5A8L - chains A and Q of the 9 polymer chains in the assembly; structure by electron microscopy, 3.80 A resolution.

[Chain A]
Molecule: 28S ribosomal RNA
Source organism: Homo sapiens
Sequence (5025 nucleotides; each row starts with the number of its first residue):
     4 CGCGACCUCA GAUCAGACGU GGCGACCCGC UGAAUUUAAG CAUAUUAGUC AGCGGAGGAA
    64 AAGAAACUAA CCAGGAUUCC CUCAGUAACG GCGAGUGAAC AGGGAAGAGC CCAGCGCCGA
   124 AUCCCCGCCC CGCGGGGCGC GGGACAUGUG GCGUACGGAA GACCCGCUCC CCGGCGCCGC
   184 UCGUGGGGGG CCCAAGUCCU UCUGAUCGAG GCCCAGCCCG UGGACGGUGU GAGGCCGGUA
   244 GCGGCCGGCG CGCGCCCGGG UCUUCCCGGA GUCGGGUUGC UUGGGAAUGC AGCCCAAAGC
   304 GGGUGGUAAA CUCCAUCUAA GGCUAAAUAC CGGCACGAGA CCGAUAGUCA ACAAGUACCG
   364 UAAGGGAAAG UUGAAAAGAA CUUUGAAGAG AGAGUUCAAG AGGGCGUGAA ACCGUUAAGA
   424 GGUAAACGGG UGGGGUCCGC GCAGUCCGCC CGGAGGAUUC AACCCGGCGG CGGGUCCGGC
   484 CGUGUCGGCG GCCCGGCGGA UCUUUCCCGC CCCCCGUUCC UCCCGACCCC UCCACCCGCC
   544 CUCCCUUCCC CCGCCGCCCC UCCUCCUCCU CCCCGGAGGG GGCGGGCUCC GGCGGGUGCG
   604 GGGGUGGGCG GGCGGGGCCG GGGGUGGGGU CGGCGGGGGA CCGUCCCCCG GACCGGCGAC
   664 CGGCCGCCGC CGGGCGCAUU UCCAGGCGGU GCGCCGCGAC CGGCUCCGGG ACGGCUGGGA
   724 AGGCCCGGCG GGGAAGGUGG CUCGGGGGGC CCCGUCCGUC CGUCCGUCCU CCUCCUCCCC
   784 CGUCUCCGCC CCCCGGCCCC GCGUCCUCCC UCGGGAGGGC GCGCGGGUCG GGGCGGCGGC
   844 GGCGGCGGCG GUGGCGGCGG CGGCGGGGGC GGCGGGACCG AAACCCCCCC CGAGUGUUAC
   904 AGCCCCCCCG GCAGCAGCAC UCGCCGAAUC CCGGGGCCGA GGGAGCGAGA CCCGUCGCCG
   964 CGCUCUCCCC CCUCCCGGCG CCCACCCCCG CGGGAAUCCC CGCGAGGGGG GUCUCCCCCG
  1024 GCGCGGCGCC GGCGUCUCCU CGUGGGGGGG CCGGGCCACC CCUCCCACGG CGCGACCGCU
  1084 CUCCCACCCC UCCUCCCCGC GCCCCCGCCC CGGCGACGGG GGGGGUGCCG CGCGCGGGUC
  1144 GGGGGGCGGG GCGGACUGUC CCCAGUGCGC CCCGGGCGGG UCGCGCCGUC GGGCCCGGGG
  1204 GAGGUUCUCU CGGGGCCACG CGCGCGUCCC CCGAAGAGGG GGACGGCGGA GCGAGCGCAC
  1264 GGGGUCGGCG GCGACGUCGG CUACCCACCC GACCCGUCUU GAAACACGGA CCAAGGAGUC
  1324 UAACACGUGC GCGAGUCGGG GGCUCGCACG AAAGCCGCCG UGGCGCAAUG AAGGUGAAGG
  1384 CCGGCGCGCU CGCCGGCCGA GGUGGGAUCC CGAGGCCUCU CCAGUCCGCC GAGGGGCACC
  1444 ACCGGCCCGU CUCGCCCGCC GCGCCGGGGA GGUGGAGCAC GAGCGCACGU GUUAGGACCC
  1504 GAAAGAUGGU GAACUAUGCC UGGGCAGGGC GAAGCCAGAG GAAACUCUGG UGGAGGUCCG
  1564 UAGCGGUCCU GACGUGCAAA UCGGUCGUCC GACCUGGGUA UAGGGGCGAA AGACUAAUCG
  1624 AACCAUCUAG UAGCUGGUUC CCUCCGAAGU UUCCCUCAGG AUAGCUGGCG CUCUCGCAGA
  1684 CCCGACGCAC CCCCGCCACG CAGUUUUAUC CGGUAAAGCG AAUGAUUAGA GGUCUUGGGG
  1744 CCGAAACGAU CUCAACCUAU UCUCAAACUU UAAAUGGGUA AGAAGCCCGG CUCGCUGGCG
  1804 UGGAGCCGGG GUGGAAUGCG AGUGCCUAGU GGGCCACUUU UGGUAAGCAG AACUGGCGCU
  1864 GCGGGAUGAA CCGAACGCCG GGUUAAGGCG CCCGAUGCCG ACGCUCAUCA GACCCCAGAA
  1924 AAGGUGUUGG UUGAUAUAGA CAGCAGGAAG GUGGCCAUGG AAGUCGGAAU CCGCUAAGGA
  1984 GUGUGUAACA ACUCACCUGC CGAAUCAACU AGCCCUGAAA AUGGAUGGCG CUGGAGCGUC
  2044 GGGCCCAUAC CCGGCCGUCG CCGGCAGUCG AGAGUGGACG GGAGCGGCGG GGGCGGCGGC
  2104 GCGCGCGCGC GUGUGGUGUG CGUCGGAGGG CGGCGGCGGC GGCGGCGGCG GGGGUGUGGG
  2164 GUCCUUCCCC CGCCCCCCCC CCCACGCCUC CUCCCCUCCU CCCGCCCACG CCCCGCUCCC
  2224 CGCCCCCGGA GCCCCGCGGA GCUACGCCGC GACGAGUAGG AGGGCCGCUG CGGUGAGCCU
  2284 UGAAGCCUAG GGCGCGGGCC CGGGUGGAGG CCGCCGCAGG UGCAGAUCUU GGUGGUAGUA
  2344 GCAAAUAUUC AAACGAGAAC UUUGAAGGCC GAAGUGGAGA AGGGUUCCAU GUGAACAGCA
  2404 GUUGAACAUG GGUCAGUCGG UCCUGAGAGA UGGGCGAGCG CCGUUCCGAA GGGACGGGCG
  2464 AUGGCCUCCG UUGCCCUCGG CCGAUCGAAA GGGAGUCGGG UUCAGAUCCC CGAAUCCGGA
  2524 GUGGCGGAGA UGGGCGCCGC GAGGCGUCCA GUGCGGUAAC GCGACCGAUC CCGGAGAAGC
  2584 CGGCGGGAGC CCCGGGGAGA GUUCUCUUUU CUUUGUGAAG GGCAGGGCGC CCUGGAAUGG
  2644 GUUCGCCCCG AGAGAGGGGC CCGUGCCUUG GAAAGCGUCG CGGUUCCGGC GGCGUCCGGU
  2704 GAGCUCUCGC UGGCCCUUGA AAAUCCGGGG GAGAGGGUGU AAAUCUCGCG CCGGGCCGUA
  2764 CCCAUAUCCG CAGCAGGUCU CCAAGGUGAA CAGCCUCUGG CAUGUUGGAA CAAUGUAGGU
  2824 AAGGGAAGUC GGCAAGCCGG AUCCGUAACU UCGGGAUAAG GAUUGGCUCU AAGGGCUGGG
  2884 UCGGUCGGGC UGGGGCGCGA AGCGGGGCUG GGCGCGCGCC GCGGCUGGAC GAGGCGCGCG
  2944 CCCCCCCCAC GCCCGGGGCA CCCCCCUCGC GGCCCUCCCC CGCCCCACCC GCGCGCGCCG
  3004 CUCGCUCCCU CCCCACCCCG CGCCCUCUCU CUCUCUCUCU CCCCCGCUCC CCGUCCUCCC
  3064 CCCUCCCCGG GGGAGCGCCG CGUGGGGGCG CGGCGGGGGG AGAAGGGUCG GGGCGGCAGG
  3124 GGCCGCGCGG CGGCCGCCGG GGCGGCCGGC GGGGGCAGGU CCCCGCGAGG GGGGCCCCGG
  3184 GGACCCGGGG GGCCGGCGGC GGCGCGGACU CUGGACGCGA GCCGGGCCCU UCCCGUGGAU
  3244 CGCCCCAGCU GCGGCGGGCG UCGCGGCCGC CCCCGGGGAG CCCGGCGGCG GCGCGGCGCG
  3304 CCCCCCACCC CCACCCCACG UCUCGGUCGC GCGCGCGUCC GCUGGGGGCG GGAGCGGUCG
  3364 GGCGGCGGCG GUCGGCGGGC GGCGGGGCGG GGCGGUUCGU CCCCCCGCCC UACCCCCCCG
  3424 GCCCCGUCCG CCCCCCGUUC CCCCCUCCUC CUCGGCGCGC GGCGGCGGCG GCGGCAGGCG
  3484 GCGGAGGGGC CGCGGGCCGG UCCCCCCCGC CGGGUCCGCC CCCGGGGCCG CGGUUCCGCG
  3544 CGCGCCUCGC CUCGGCCGGC GCCUAGCAGC CGACUUAGAA CUGGUGCGGA CCAGGGGAAU
  3604 CCGACUGUUU AAUUAAAACA AAGCAUCGCG AAGGCCCGCG GCGGGUGUUG ACGCGAUGUG
  3664 AUUUCUGCCC AGUGCUCUGA AUGUCAAAGU GAAGAAAUUC AAUGAAGCGC GGGUAAACGG
  3724 CGGGAGUAAC UAUGACUCUC UUAAGGUAGC CAAAUGCCUC GUCAUCUAAU UAGUGACGCG
  3784 CAUGAAUGGA UGAACGAGAU UCCCACUGUC CCUACCUACU AUCCAGCGAA ACCACAGCCA
  3844 AGGGAACGGG CUUGGCGGAA UCAGCGGGGA AAGAAGACCC UGUUGAGCUU GACUCUAGUC
  3904 UGGCACGGUG AAGAGACAUG AGAGGUGUAG AAUAAGUGGG AGGCCCCCGG CGCCCCCCCG
  3964 GUGUCCCCGC GAGGGGCCCG GGGCGGGGUC CGCGGCCCUG CGGGCCGCCG GUGAAAUACC
  4024 ACUACUCUGA UCGUUUUUUC ACUGACCCGG UGAGGCGGGG GGGCGAGCCC GAGGGGCUCU
  4084 CGCUUCUGGC GCCAAGCGCC CGCCCGGCCG GGCGCGACCC GCUCCGGGGA CAGUGCCAGG
  4144 UGGGGAGUUU GACUGGGGCG GUACACCUGU CAAACGGUAA CGCAGGUGUC CUAAGGCGAG
  4204 CUCAGGGAGG ACAGAAACCU CCCGUGGAGC AGAAGGGCAA AAGCUCGCUU GAUCUUGAUU
  4264 UUCAGUACGA AUACAGACCG UGAAAGCGGG GCCUCACGAU CCUUCUGACC UUUUGGGUUU
  4324 UAAGCAGGAG GUGUCAGAAA AGUUACCACA GGGAUAACUG GCUUGUGGCG GCCAAGCGUU
  4384 CAUAGCGACG UCGCUUUUUG AUCCUUCGAU GUCGGCUCUU CCUAUCAUUG UGAAGCAGAA
  4444 UUCGCCAAGC GUUGGAUUGU UCACCCACUA AUAGGGAACG UGAGCUGGGU UUAGACCGUC
  4504 GUGAGACAGG UUAGUUUUAC CCUACUGAUG AUGUGUUGUU GCCAUGGUAA UCCUGCUCAG
  4564 UACGAGAGGA ACCGCAGGUU CAGACAUUUG GUGUAUGUGC UUGGCUGAGG AGCCAAUGGG
  4624 GCGAAGCUAC CAUCUGUGGG AUUAUGACUG AACGCCUCUA AGUCAGAAUC CCGCCCAGGC
  4684 GAACGAUACG GCAGCGCCGC GGAGCCUCGG UUGGCCUCGG AUAGCCGGUC CCCCGCCUGU
  4744 CCCCGCCGGC GGGCCGCCCC CCCCUCCACG CGCCCCGCCG CGGGAGGGCG CGUGCCCCGC
  4804 CGCGCGCCGG GACCGGGGUC CGGUGCGGAG UGCCCUUCGU CCUGGGAAAC GGGGCGCGGC
  4864 CGGAAAGGCG GCCGCCCCCU CGCCCGUCAC GCACCGCACG UUCGUGGGGA ACCUGGCGCU
  4924 AAACCAUUCG UAGACGACCU GCUUCUGGGU CGGGGUUUCG UACGUAGCAG AGCAGCUCCC
  4984 UCGCUGCGAU CUAUUGAAAG UCAGCCCUCG ACACAAGGGU UUGUC
Disordered / not traced: 4-1572, 1586-1618, 1631-1945, 2004-2772, 2775-3613, 3618-3727, 3741-3757, 3767-3781, 3787-3831, 3837-3873, 3885-4155, 4165-4347, 4373-4375, 4393-4397, 4420-4459, 4467-4478, 4487, 4499-4508, 4523-4564, 4573-5028
From the paper describing this entry:
  - conformationally variable residues (side-chain flip): U4493

[Chain Q]
Molecule: Eukaryotic release factor ERF1
Source organism: Homo sapiens
UniProt: P62495 (ERF1_HUMAN); residue numbers follow UniProt; this construct covers 7-437
Chain sequence (431 residues; row label = number of the first residue in the row):
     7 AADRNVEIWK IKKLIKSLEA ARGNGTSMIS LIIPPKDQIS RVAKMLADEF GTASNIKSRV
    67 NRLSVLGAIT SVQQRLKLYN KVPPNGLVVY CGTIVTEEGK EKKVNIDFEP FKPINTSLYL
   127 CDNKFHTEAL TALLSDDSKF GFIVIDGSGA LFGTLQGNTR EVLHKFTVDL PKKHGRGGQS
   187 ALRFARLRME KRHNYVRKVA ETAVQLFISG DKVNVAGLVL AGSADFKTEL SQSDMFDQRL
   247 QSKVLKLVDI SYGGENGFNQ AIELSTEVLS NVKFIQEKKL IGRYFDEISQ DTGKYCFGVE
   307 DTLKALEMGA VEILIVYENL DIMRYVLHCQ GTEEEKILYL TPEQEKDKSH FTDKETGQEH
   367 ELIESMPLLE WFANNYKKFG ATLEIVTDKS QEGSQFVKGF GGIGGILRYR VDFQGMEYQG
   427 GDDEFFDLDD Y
From the paper describing this entry:
  - binding site for MRNA: Thr32, Thr58 to Ser64, Cys127
  - post-translational modification sites: Lys63 (citing earlier work)
  - specificity-determining residues: Glu55, Cys127 (proposed by the authors, not directly observed)

[Interface between chain A and chain Q]
Residue-residue contacts (87):
  G1962(A) - Gly315(Q)  base contact
  G1962(A) - Ala316(Q)  hydrogen bond to the base
  G1962(A) - Lys383(Q)  phosphate contact
  G1962(A) - Lys384(Q)  sugar contact
  G1962(A) - Phe385(Q)  sugar contact
  G1962(A) - Gly386(Q)  sugar contact
  G1962(A) - Arg414(Q)  hydrogen bond to the base
  G1962(A) - Asp436(Q)  hydrogen bond to the sugar
  G1963(A) - Asp435(Q)  sugar contact
  G1963(A) - Asp436(Q)  sugar contact
  A1990(A) - Tyr415(Q)  stacking on the base
  A1990(A) - Phe432(Q)  base contact
  U3730(A) - Asp43(Q)  phosphate contact
  U3730(A) - Arg47(Q)  hydrogen bond to the phosphate
  A3731(A) - Arg47(Q)  salt bridge to the phosphate
  A3732(A) - Arg47(Q)  salt bridge to the phosphate
  A3732(A) - Met51(Q)  base contact
  A3732(A) - Glu55(Q)  hydrogen bond to the base
  A3732(A) - Ser123(Q)  sugar contact
  C3733(A) - Thr122(Q)  hydrogen bond to the sugar
  C3733(A) - Ser123(Q)  hydrogen bond to the phosphate
  U3734(A) - Asn121(Q)  sugar contact
  U3734(A) - Thr122(Q)  phosphate contact
  U3734(A) - Ser123(Q)  hydrogen bond to the phosphate
  U3734(A) - Asn164(Q)  sugar contact
  A3735(A) - Asn121(Q)  hydrogen bond to the phosphate
  A3735(A) - Arg166(Q)  salt bridge to the phosphate
  A3735(A) - Asn265(Q)  phosphate contact
  U3736(A) - Asn265(Q)  hydrogen bond to the phosphate
  C3760(A) - Lys178(Q)  hydrogen bond to the sugar
  C3761(A) - Asp152(Q)  sugar contact
  C3761(A) - Gly153(Q)  sugar contact
  C3761(A) - Ser154(Q)  sugar contact
  C3761(A) - Leu176(Q)  phosphate contact
  C3761(A) - Lys178(Q)  phosphate contact
  U3762(A) - Lys179(Q)  phosphate contact
  U3762(A) - Ala230(Q)  phosphate contact
  U3762(A) - Phe232(Q)  phosphate contact
  C3763(A) - Lys179(Q)  salt bridge to the phosphate
  G3764(A) - Ser229(Q)  phosphate contact
  G3764(A) - Ile256(Q)  sugar contact
  G3764(A) - Ser257(Q)  base contact
  U3765(A) - Ser229(Q)  phosphate contact
  U3765(A) - Asp255(Q)  sugar contact
  U3765(A) - Ser257(Q)  hydrogen bond to the sugar
  C3766(A) - Asp255(Q)  phosphate contact
  A4360(A) - Gln185(Q)  base contact
  A4360(A) - Ser186(Q)  sugar contact
  A4360(A) - Arg189(Q)  phosphate contact
  C4361(A) - Gln185(Q)  sugar contact
  C4361(A) - Ser186(Q)  phosphate contact
  C4361(A) - Arg189(Q)  salt bridge to the phosphate
  U4369(A) - Glu196(Q)  hydrogen bond to the sugar
  G4370(A) - His199(Q)  hydrogen bond to the phosphate
  G4370(A) - Arg203(Q)  salt bridge to the phosphate
  G4371(A) - His199(Q)  phosphate contact
  G4371(A) - Arg203(Q)  salt bridge to the phosphate
  C4380(A) - Arg245(Q)  hydrogen bond to the sugar
  C4389(A) - Gln244(Q)  sugar contact
  U4401(A) - Arg192(Q)  phosphate contact
  U4402(A) - Arg192(Q)  salt bridge to the phosphate
  U4402(A) - Leu193(Q)  phosphate contact
  G4403(A) - Arg189(Q)  salt bridge to the phosphate
  G4403(A) - Leu193(Q)  phosphate contact
  U4415(A) - Gln185(Q)  hydrogen bond to the sugar
  C4416(A) - Leu188(Q)  sugar contact
  G4462(A) - His180(Q)  base contact
  U4464(A) - Arg192(Q)  base contact
  U4464(A) - Arg194(Q)  base contact
  C4482(A) - Leu188(Q)  base contact
  G4492(A) - His180(Q)  sugar contact
  U4493(A) - Arg182(Q)  hydrogen bond to the sugar
  U4493(A) - Gly184(Q)  hydrogen bond to the sugar
  U4494(A) - Arg182(Q)  salt bridge to the phosphate
  U4494(A) - Gly183(Q)  phosphate contact
  A4511(A) - Lys179(Q)  hydrogen bond to the sugar
  A4511(A) - His180(Q)  hydrogen bond to the sugar
  A4511(A) - Gly181(Q)  sugar contact
  A4511(A) - Arg182(Q)  phosphate contact
  A4511(A) - Phe190(Q)  stacking on the base
  G4512(A) - Lys178(Q)  phosphate contact
  G4513(A) - Lys179(Q)  phosphate contact
  G4513(A) - Gly181(Q)  phosphate contact
  G4513(A) - Arg182(Q)  hydrogen bond to the base
  U4514(A) - Arg182(Q)  hydrogen bond to the base
  A4568(A) - Ser295(Q)  base contact
  A4568(A) - Asp297(Q)  sugar contact
Also at the interface, not in a pair above, chain A (45 interface residues in all): A4378, U4382, C4465, A4466, G4569
Also at the interface, not in a pair above, chain Q (60 interface residues in all): Lys42, Met195, Asp217, Gly228, Gln238, Met314, Glu318
Interface features reported in the paper:
  - interface residues, chain Q: Phe190(Q)

[Summary]
The interface between chain A and chain Q involves 45 residues on one side and 60 on the other, with 22
hydrogen bonds, 10 salt bridges and 2 aromatic stacking contacts. Polar pairs include G1962(A)-Ala316(Q),
G1962(A)-Arg414(Q) and A3732(A)-Glu55(Q). The paper reports a binding site for MRNA at Thr32(Q), Thr58(Q) and
Cys127(Q); the interface residue Phe190(Q).
Here chain A is 28S ribosomal RNA and chain Q is Eukaryotic release factor ERF1, both from Homo sapiens. Entry
5A8L (Human eRF1 and the hCMV nascent peptide in the translation termination complex) was determined by
electron microscopy.
